PDB entry 2O1D | X-ray diffraction, 2.00 A resolution | chain A

# Chain A
Name: Pectate lyase
From: Bacillus subtilis
Notes: EC 4.2.2.2
UniProtKB: P39116 (PEL_BACSU); residues 1-399 here correspond to UniProt positions 22-420 (UniProt number = residue number + 21)
Chain sequence (399 residues; row label = number of the first residue in the row):
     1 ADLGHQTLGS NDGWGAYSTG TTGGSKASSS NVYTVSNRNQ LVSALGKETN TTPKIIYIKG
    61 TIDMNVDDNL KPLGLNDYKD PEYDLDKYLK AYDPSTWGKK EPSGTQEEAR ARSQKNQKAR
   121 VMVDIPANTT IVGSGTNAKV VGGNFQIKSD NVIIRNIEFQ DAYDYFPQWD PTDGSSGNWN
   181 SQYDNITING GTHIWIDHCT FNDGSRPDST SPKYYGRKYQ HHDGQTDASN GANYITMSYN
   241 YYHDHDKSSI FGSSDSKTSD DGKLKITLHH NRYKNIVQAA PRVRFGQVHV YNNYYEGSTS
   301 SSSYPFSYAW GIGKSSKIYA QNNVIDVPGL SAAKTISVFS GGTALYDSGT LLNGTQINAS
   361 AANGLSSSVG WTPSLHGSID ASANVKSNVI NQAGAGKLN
Differences from the reference sequence: engineered mutation Ala279 (Arg300 in P39116)
Curated features (UniProtKB/Swiss-Prot):
  - binding site (Ca(2+)): Asp184, Asp223, Asp227
Bound ions: Ca2+ site 1: Asp173, Asn180 (together with alpha-D-galactopyranuronic acid); Ca2+ site 2: Asp184, Asp223, Asp227 (together with alpha-D-galactopyranuronic acid); Ca2+ site 3: Asp223 (together with alpha-D-galactopyranuronic acid)
Small-molecule neighbours: alpha-D-galactopyranuronic acid (ADA): Asp173, Asn178, Asn180, Asp223, Asp227, Ser229, Lys247, Ile250, Ser253, Gln278, Arg282, Arg284, Tyr308, Phe339

# Summary
Ligands of chain A: alpha-D-galactopyranuronic acid. Asp173 and Asn180 form the Ca2+ site 1. The Ca2+ site 2
is built by Asp184, Asp223 and Asp227. UniProt lists 3 Ca2+-binding residues.
Chain A is Pectate lyase (Bacillus subtilis); the structure, Pectate lyase bound to trisaccharide, was
determined by X-ray diffraction, deposited together with 3KRG, 2NZM, 2O04, 2O0V and 2O17.
